Entry 6VTK (electron microscopy, 2.82 A resolution); this record covers chains A and C of the 3 polymer chains in the assembly.

[Chain A (and C)]
Protein: Acid-sensing ion channel 1
Organism: Gallus gallus
Notes: chain C of this document is another copy of the same molecule, construct and numbering; everything in this record applies to it too
UniProtKB: Q1XA76 (ASIC1_CHICK); residues 1-527 here = UniProt positions 1-527
Sequence (527 residues; row label = number of the first residue in the row):
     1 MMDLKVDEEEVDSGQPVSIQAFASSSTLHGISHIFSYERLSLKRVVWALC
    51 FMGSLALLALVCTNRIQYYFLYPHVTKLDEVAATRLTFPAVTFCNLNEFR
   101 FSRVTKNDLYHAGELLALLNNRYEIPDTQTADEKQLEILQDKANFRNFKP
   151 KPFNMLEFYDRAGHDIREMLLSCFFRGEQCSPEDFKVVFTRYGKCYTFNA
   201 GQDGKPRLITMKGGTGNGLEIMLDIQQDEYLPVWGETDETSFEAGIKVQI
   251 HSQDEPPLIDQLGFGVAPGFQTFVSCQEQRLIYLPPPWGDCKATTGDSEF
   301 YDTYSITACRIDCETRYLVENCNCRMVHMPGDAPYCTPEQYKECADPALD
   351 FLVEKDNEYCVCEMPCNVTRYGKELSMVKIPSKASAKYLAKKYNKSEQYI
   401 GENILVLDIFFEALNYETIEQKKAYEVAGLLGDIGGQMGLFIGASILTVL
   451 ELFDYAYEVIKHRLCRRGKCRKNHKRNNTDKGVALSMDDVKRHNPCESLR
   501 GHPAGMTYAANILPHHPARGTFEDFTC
Unresolved in the structure: 1-16, 463-527
UniProt features mapped onto this chain:
  - motif: G443 to S445 (GAS motif)
  - site: E80 (Involved in channel desensitization), D356 (Involved in proton-dependent gating)
  - glycosylation (N-linked (GlcNAc...) asparagine): N367, N394
  - mutagenesis: M1 to S25 (Impairs channel activity; when associated with missing 464-L--C-527), M1 to S13 (No effect on channel activity; when associated with missing 464-L--C-527), E80 (E80A: Strongly increases speed of desensitization), D346 (D346N: Loss of pH-gated channel activity), D350 (D350N: Loss of pH-gated channel activity), L464 to C527 (No effect on channel activity; when associated with missing 1-M--S-13. Impairs channel activity; when associated with missing 1-M--S-25)
Disulfides: C94-C195, C173-C180, C291-C366, C309-C362, C313-C360, C322-C344, C324-C336
Covalently attached groups: N-acetylglucosamine (NAG) linked to N367, N394
From the paper describing this entry:
  - conformationally variable residues (order/disorder transition): V17 to L40
  - self-association interface (contacts with another copy of this molecule); pairs are residue here / residue on that copy: S445-H29 (hydrogen bond)

[How chain A and chain C interact]
Pairs across the interface - 110 pairs, chain A then chain C:
  H29(A) with T27(C); S445(C), hydrogen bond; L447(C); T448(C), hydrogen bond
  G30(A) with L447(C)
  H33(A) with E451(C), salt bridge
  K43(A) with D454(C), salt bridge
  W47(A) with L450(C); E451(C); D454(C)
  C50(A) with L450(C), hydrophobic
  F51(A) with L447(C), hydrophobic
  S54(A) with I446(C)
  N64(A) with A428(C)
  R65(A) with E426(C), salt bridge; A428(C)
  H74(A) with K77(C); D79(C)
  V75(A) with V75(C), hydrophobic; T76(C)
  T76(A) with T76(C); L78(C)
  L78(A) with L78(C), hydrophobic
  L96(A) with V378(C), hydrophobic
  T130(A) with Y388(C); K391(C)
  Q227(A) with K383(C)
  Y230(A) with S382(C); A384(C), hydrophobic
  L231(A) with A384(C)
  P232(A) with A384(C), hydrophobic
  V233(A) with S385(C); Y388(C)
  W234(A) with Y388(C)
  E236(A) with K392(C), salt bridge
  F242(A) with I380(C); P381(C); S382(C), hydrogen bond (backbone-backbone); S385(C), hydrogen bond (backbone-side chain); Y388(C), hydrophobic; L389(C), hydrophobic
  E243(A) with Q271(C); V378(C); K379(C); I380(C); S382(C)
  A244(A) with V378(C); K379(C), hydrogen bond (backbone-backbone); S382(C)
  I246(A) with V378(C)
  K247(A) with F273(C)
  D260(A) with T215(C)
  Q261(A) with G214(C); T215(C), hydrogen bond (side chain-backbone); G216(C), hydrogen bond (side chain-backbone)
  L262(A) with G214(C)
  F264(A) with S376(C)
  G265(A) with S376(C); M377(C); V378(C)
  V266(A) with M377(C); V378(C)
  A267(A) with M377(C), hydrogen bond (backbone-backbone)
  P268(A) with K379(C)
  F270(A) with F270(C), hydrophobic
  L281(A) with E80(C)
  Y283(A) with E80(C), hydrogen bond (side chain-backbone)
  R310(A) with G213(C), hydrogen bond (side chain-backbone)
  L352(A) with K212(C), hydrogen bond (backbone-side chain)
  V353(A) with G216(C); N217(C), hydrogen bond (backbone-side chain)
  E354(A) with R176(C), hydrogen bond (backbone-side chain); G177(C); G216(C); N217(C)
  K355(A) with R176(C); E178(C)
  D356(A) with R176(C)
  N357(A) with R176(C), hydrogen bond; M211(C)
  M364(A) with A82(C)
  V368(A) with L414(C), hydrophobic
  R370(A) with E80(C), salt bridge; Q277(C), hydrogen bond; E412(C), salt bridge
  G372(A) with E374(C)
  K373(A) with E374(C), hydrogen bond (backbone-side chain)
  L375(A) with S376(C)
  M377(A) with M377(C), hydrophobic
  E402(A) with K383(C), salt bridge
  I419(A) with L78(C), hydrophobic; E80(C)
  Q421(A) with L78(C); D79(C), hydrogen bond
  G432(A) with G432(C)
  D433(A) with G432(C)
  G436(A) with G432(C); G435(C); G436(C)
  Q437(A) with A428(C), hydrogen bond (side chain-backbone); G432(C)
  G439(A) with A444(C); S445(C)
  L440(A) with L431(C); G435(C); M438(C), hydrophobic; S445(C); I446(C), hydrogen bond (backbone-backbone)
  F441(A) with I446(C), hydrophobic; L447(C)
Other interface residues (no listed pair), chain A (70 interface residues in all): V61, G235, S241, I306, E358, I442, G443
Other interface residues (no listed pair), chain C (63 interface residues in all): V81, R85, L375, K387, F410, A413, G429, I434, G443

[Overview]
The interface between chain A and chain C involves 70 residues on one side and 63 on the other, with 19
hydrogen bonds and 7 salt bridges. Polar pairs include H33(A)-E451(C), K43(A)-D454(C) and R65(A)-E426(C). From
UniProt: 18 mutagenesis sites on chain A. From the paper: conformational variability at V17(A); a
self-association interface involving S445(A).
Both chains are Acid-sensing ion channel 1 (Gallus gallus). Entry 6VTK (Structure of an acid-sensing ion
channel solubilized by styrene maleic acid and in a desensitized state ...) was determined by electron
microscopy (same publication as 6VTL).
